6NJM - chains C and G of the 16 polymer chains in the assembly; structure by electron microscopy, 6.50 A resolution (low resolution: residue-level contacts below are approximate; hydrogen-bond / salt-bridge calls are withheld).

[Chain C]
Protein: Glutamate receptor 3
From: Rattus norvegicus
UniProtKB: P19492 (GRIA3_RAT), isoform P19492-2; the construct has insertions or renumbered stretches relative to UniProt, so the offset changes along the chain: -21 to 380 = UniProt 1-402; 395-547 = UniProt 419-571; 568-862 = UniProt 594-888
Amino-acid sequence (888 residues; numbered -21 to 862 plus 38 insertion-coded residues; 34 numbers in that range are skipped by the numbering (no residue carries them; nothing is unmodelled there); the number before each row is that of its first residue; a row labelled like 380A-380P holds insertion residues (380A, then the next letters in order); numbers below 1 keep their minus sign (Met-21 is residue -21)):
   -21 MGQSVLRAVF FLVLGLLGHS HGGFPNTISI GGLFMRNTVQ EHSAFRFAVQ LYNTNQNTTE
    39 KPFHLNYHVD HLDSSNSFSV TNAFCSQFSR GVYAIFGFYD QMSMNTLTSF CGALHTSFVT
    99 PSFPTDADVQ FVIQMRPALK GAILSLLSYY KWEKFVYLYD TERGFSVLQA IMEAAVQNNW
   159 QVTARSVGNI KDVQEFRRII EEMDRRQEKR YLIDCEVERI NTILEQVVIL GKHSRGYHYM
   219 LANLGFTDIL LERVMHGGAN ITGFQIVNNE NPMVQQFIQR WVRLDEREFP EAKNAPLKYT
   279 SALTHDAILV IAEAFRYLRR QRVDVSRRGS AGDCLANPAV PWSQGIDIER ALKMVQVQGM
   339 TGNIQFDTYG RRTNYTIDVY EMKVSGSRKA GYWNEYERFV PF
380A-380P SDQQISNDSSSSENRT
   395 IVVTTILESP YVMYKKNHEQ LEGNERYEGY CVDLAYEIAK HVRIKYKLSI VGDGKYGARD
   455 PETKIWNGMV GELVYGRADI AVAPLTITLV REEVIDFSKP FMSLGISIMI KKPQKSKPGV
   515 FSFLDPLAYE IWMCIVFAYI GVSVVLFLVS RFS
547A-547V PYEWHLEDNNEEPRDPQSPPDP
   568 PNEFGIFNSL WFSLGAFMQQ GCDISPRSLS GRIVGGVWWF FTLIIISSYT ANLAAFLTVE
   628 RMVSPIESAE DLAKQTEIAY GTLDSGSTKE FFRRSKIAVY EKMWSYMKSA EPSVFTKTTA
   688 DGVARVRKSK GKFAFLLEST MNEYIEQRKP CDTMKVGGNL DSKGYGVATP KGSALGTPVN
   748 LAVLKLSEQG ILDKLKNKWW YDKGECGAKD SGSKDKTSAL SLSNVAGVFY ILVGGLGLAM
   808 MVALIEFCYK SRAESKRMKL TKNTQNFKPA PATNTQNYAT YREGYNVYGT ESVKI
Disordered / not traced: -21 to 1, 305-308, 380A-380P, 547A-547V, 589, 825-862
Swiss-Prot annotation at these positions:
  - binding site (L-glutamate): Pro478, Thr480, Arg485, Ser654, Thr655, Glu705
  - modified residue (Phosphotyrosine): Tyr845, Tyr855
  - lipidation (S-palmitoyl cysteine): Cys589, Cys815
  - glycosylation (N-linked (GlcNAc...) asparagine): Asn35, Asn238, Asn352, Asn380G, Asn380N
Disulfide bonds: Cys63-Cys312, Cys718-Cys773
Covalently attached groups: N-acetylglucosamine (NAG) linked to Asn35, Asn238, Asn352
From the paper describing this entry:
  - post-translational modification sites: Asn35, Asn352 (proposed by the authors, not directly observed)

[Chain G]
Protein: A'-C' auxiliary proteins
From: Rattus norvegicus
Amino-acid sequence (153 residues; each row starts with the number of its first residue; X marks 153 residues of unknown identity (built as UNK)):
     2 XXXXXXXXXX XXXXXXXXXX XXXXXXXXXX XXXXXXXXXX XXXXXXXXXX XXXXXXXXXX
    62 XXXXXXXXXX XXXXXXXXXX XXXXXXXXXX XXXXXXXXXX XXXXXXXXXX XXXXXXXXXX
   122 XXXXXXXXXX XXXXXXXXXX XXXXXXXXXX XXX
Disordered / not traced: 119-154

[Interface between chain C and chain G]
Chain C residues in contact with chain G, 6 residues: Leu789, Ala793, Phe796, Tyr797, Val800, Met807

[In short]
No residue of chain C is in contact with chain G. From UniProt: 6 L-glutamate-binding residues on chain C.
From the paper: modification sites Asn35(C) and Asn352(C).
Here chain C is Glutamate receptor 3 and chain G is A'-C' auxiliary proteins, both from Rattus norvegicus.
Entry 6NJM (Architecture and subunit arrangement of native AMPA receptors) was determined by electron
microscopy.
